3B1K - chains B and G of the 8 polymer chains in the assembly; structure by X-ray diffraction, 3.30 A resolution.

== Chain B (and G) ==
Molecule: Glyceraldehyde 3-phosphate dehydrogenase (NADP+)
From: Synechococcus elongatus
Notes: EC 1.2.1.13; chain G of this document is another copy of the same molecule, construct and numbering; everything in this record applies to it too
Reference sequence: Q9R6W2 (Q9R6W2_SYNE7); residue numbers follow UniProt; this construct covers 1-339
Amino-acid sequence (339 residues; row label = number of the first residue in the row):
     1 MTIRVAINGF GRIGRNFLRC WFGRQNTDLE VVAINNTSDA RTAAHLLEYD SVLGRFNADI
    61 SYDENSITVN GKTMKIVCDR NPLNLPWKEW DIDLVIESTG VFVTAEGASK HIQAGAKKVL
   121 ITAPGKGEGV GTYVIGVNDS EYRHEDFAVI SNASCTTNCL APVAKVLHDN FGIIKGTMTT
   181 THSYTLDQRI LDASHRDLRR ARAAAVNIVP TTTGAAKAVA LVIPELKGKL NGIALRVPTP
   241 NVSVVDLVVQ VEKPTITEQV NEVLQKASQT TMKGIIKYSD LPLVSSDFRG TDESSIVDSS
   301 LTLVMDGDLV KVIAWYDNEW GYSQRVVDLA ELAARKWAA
Disordered / not traced: 339
Small-molecule neighbours:
  - NAD (nicotinamide-adenine-dinucleotide), molecule 1: G9, F10, G11, R12, I13, G14, N35, N36, T37, D79, R80, S98, T99, G100, F102, T122, A123, A153, S154, C155, L186, N318, E319, Y322
  - NAD, molecule 2: R189, D192, A193, S194

== How chain B and chain G interact ==
Contacting residue pairs (53; chain B residue first):
  R12(B) - D192(G)  salt bridge
  R15(B) - D192(G)
  T37(B) - S194(G)  hydrogen bond (backbone-side chain)
  S38(B) - S194(G)
  T42(B) - L198(G)
  H45(B) - L198(G)
  L46(B) - A193(G)
  L46(B) - S194(G)
  Y49(B) - D192(G)
  Y49(B) - R202(G)
  D50(B) - D192(G)
  D50(B) - R202(G)
  S51(B) - D192(G)  hydrogen bond
  S51(B) - R202(G)  hydrogen bond
  S51(B) - A203(G)
  S51(B) - N207(G)
  Y184(B) - I190(G)  hydrophobic
  Y184(B) - L191(G)
  Y184(B) - A205(G)
  L186(B) - R189(G)
  L186(B) - I190(G)  hydrophobic
  L186(B) - L191(G)
  L186(B) - D192(G)
  L186(B) - A193(G)  hydrophobic
  I190(B) - Y184(G)  hydrophobic
  I190(B) - L186(G)  hydrophobic
  I190(B) - Q188(G)
  I190(B) - I190(G)  hydrophobic
  L191(B) - Y184(G)
  L191(B) - T185(G)
  L191(B) - L186(G)  hydrophobic
  L191(B) - P240(G)  hydrophobic
  D192(B) - G11(G)
  D192(B) - R12(G)
  D192(B) - R15(G)  hydrogen bond (backbone-side chain)
  D192(B) - Y49(G)
  D192(B) - D50(G)
  D192(B) - S51(G)  hydrogen bond
  A193(B) - L46(G)
  A193(B) - L186(G)  hydrophobic
  S194(B) - N36(G)  hydrogen bond
  S194(B) - T37(G)
  S194(B) - S38(G)
  H195(B) - T42(G)
  R202(B) - H45(G)  hydrogen bond
  R202(B) - S51(G)
  A205(B) - Y184(G)
  V206(B) - S51(G)
  V206(B) - Y184(G)
  V206(B) - P240(G)  hydrophobic
  N207(B) - S51(G)
  P240(B) - L191(G)
  P240(B) - V206(G)  hydrophobic
Also at the interface, not in a pair above, chain B (30 interface residues in all): R41, T185, Q188, R189, L198, A201, E319
Also at the interface, not in a pair above, chain G (33 interface residues in all): R41, H195, A201, A204

== Overview ==
Chain B and chain G form an interface of 30 and 33 residues respectively; the contacts include 7 hydrogen
bonds and 1 salt bridge. Among the polar pairs are R12(B)-D192(G), T37(B)-S194(G) and S51(B)-D192(G). Bound to
chain B: NAD.
Chain B and chain G are both Glyceraldehyde 3-phosphate dehydrogenase (NADP+) (Synechococcus elongatus); the
structure, Crystal structure of Glyceraldehyde-3-Phosphate Dehydrogenase complexed with CP12 in the absence of
copper from Synechococcus elongatus, was determined by X-ray diffraction together with 3B1J and 3B20 from the
same study.
